9D3L - chains F and I of the 12 polymer chains in the assembly; structure by electron microscopy, 2.80 A resolution.

Chain F:
Molecule: Histone H4
From: Homo sapiens
UniProtKB: P62805 (H4_HUMAN); residues 23-101 here correspond to UniProt positions 24-102 (UniProt number = residue number + 1)
Sequence (79 residues; each row starts with the number of its first residue):
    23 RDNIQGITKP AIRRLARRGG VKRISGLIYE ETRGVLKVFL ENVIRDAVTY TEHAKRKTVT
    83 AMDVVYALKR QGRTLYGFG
Curated features (UniProtKB/Swiss-Prot):
  - modified residue: Lys31 (N6-(2-hydroxyisobutyryl)lysine), Lys44 (N6-(2-hydroxyisobutyryl)lysine), Ser47 (Phosphoserine), Tyr51 (Phosphotyrosine), Lys59 (N6-(2-hydroxyisobutyryl)lysine), Lys77 (N6-(2-hydroxyisobutyryl)lysine), Lys79 (N6-(2-hydroxyisobutyryl)lysine), Thr80 (Phosphothreonine), Tyr88 (Phosphotyrosine), Lys91 (N6-(2-hydroxyisobutyryl)lysine)
  - cross-link (Glycyl lysine isopeptide (Lys-Gly)): Lys31 (interchain with G-Cter in SUMO2), Lys59 (interchain with G-Cter in SUMO2), Lys79 (interchain with G-Cter in SUMO2), Lys91 (interchain with G-Cter in SUMO2)

Chain I:
Molecule: 601 DNA
Sequence (124 nucleotides; row label = number of the first residue in the row; numbers below 1 keep their minus sign (DC-51 is residue -51)):
   -51 CCGCTCAATT GGTCGTAGAC AGCTCTAGCA CCGCTTAAAC GCACGTACGC GCTGTCCCCC
     9 GCGTTTTAAC CGCCAAGGGG ATTACTCCCT AGTCTCCAGG CACGTGTCAG ATATATACAT
    69 CCTG

Chain F / chain I interface:
Contacting residue pairs (6; chain F residue first):
  Thr30(F) - DA-13(I)  phosphate contact
  Thr30(F) - DC-12(I)  phosphate contact
  Pro32(F) - DA-13(I)  phosphate contact
  Pro32(F) - DC-12(I)  phosphate contact
  Arg36(F) - DA-13(I)  salt bridge to the phosphate
  Arg45(F) - DC-4(I)  sugar contact
Other interface residues (no listed pair), chain F (5 interface residues in all): Lys31
Other interface residues (no listed pair), chain I (4 interface residues in all): DG-3

In short:
The interface between chain F and chain I involves 5 residues on one side and 4 on the other; the contacts
include 1 salt bridge. The salt-bridged pair is Arg36(F)-DA-13(I).
Chain F is Histone H4 (Homo sapiens) and chain I is 601 DNA; the structure, Two Dsup molecules in complex with
the nucleosome open from the left side, was determined by electron microscopy together with 9D3K, 9D3N, 9D3O,
9D3Q, 9D3R, 9D3S and 9D3T from the same study.
